Entry 1VQ9 (X-ray diffraction, 2.40 A resolution); this record covers chains 0 and R of the 32 polymer chains in the assembly.

== Chain 0 ==
Molecule: 23S ribosomal RNA
Source organism: Haloarcula marismortui
Sequence (2922 nucleotides; each row starts with the number of its first residue):
     2 UUGGCUACUA UGCCAGCUGG UGGAUUGCUC GGCUCAGGCG CUGAUGAAGG ACGUGCCAAG
    62 CUGCGAUAAG CCAUGGGGAG CCGCACGGAG GCGAAGAACC AUGGAUUUCC GAAUGAGAAU
   122 CUCUCUAACA AUUGCUUCGC GCAAUGAGGA ACCCCGAGAA CUGAAACAUC UCAGUAUCGG
   182 GAGGAACAGA AAACGCAAUG UGAUGUCGUU AGUAACCGCG AGUGAACGCG AUACAGCCCA
   242 AACCGAAGCC CUCACGGGCA AUGUGGUGUC AGGGCUACCU CUCAUCAGCC GACCGUCUCG
   302 ACGAAGUCUC UUGGAACAGA GCGUGAUACA GGGUGACAAC CCCGUACUCG AGACCAGUAC
   362 GACGUGCGGU AGUGCCAGAG UAGCGGGGGU UGGAUAUCCC UCGCGAAUAA CGCAGGCAUC
   422 GACUGCGAAG GCUAAACACA ACCUGAGACC GAUAGUGAAC AAGUAGUGUG AACGAACGCU
   482 GCAAAGUACC CUCAGAAGGG AGGCGAAAUA GAGCAUGAAA UCAGUUGGCG AUCGAGCGAC
   542 AGGGCAUACA AGGUCCCUCG ACGAAUGACC GACGCGCGAG CGUCCAGUAA GACUCACGGG
   602 AAGCCGAUGU UCUGUCGUAC GUUUUGAAAA ACGAGCCAGG GAGUGUGUCU GCAUGGCAAG
   662 UCUAACCGGA GUAUCCGGGG AGGCACAGGG AAACCGACAU GGCCGCAGGG CUUUGCCCGA
   722 GGGCCGCCGU CUUCAAGGGC GGGGAGCCAU GUGGACACGA CCCGAAUCCG GACGAUCUAC
   782 GCAUGGACAA GAUGAAGCGU GCCGAAAGGC ACGUGGAAGU CUGUUAGAGU UGGUGUCCUA
   842 CAAUACCCUC UCGUGAUCUA UGUGUAGGGG UGAAAGGCCC AUCGAGUCCG GCAACAGCUG
   902 GUUCCAAUCG AAACAUGUCG AAGCAUGACC UCCGCCGAGG UAGUCUGUGA GGUAGAGCGA
   962 CCGAUUGGUG UGUCCGCCUC CGAGAGGAGU CGGCACACCU GUCAAACUCC AAACUUACAG
  1022 ACGCCGUUUG ACGCGGGGAU UCCGGUGCGC GGGGUAAGCC UGUGUACCAG GAGGGGAACA
  1082 ACCCAGAGAU AGGUUAAGGU CCCCAAGUGU GGAUUAAGUG UAAUCCUCUG AAGGUGGUCU
  1142 CGAGCCCUAG ACAGCCGGGA GGUGAGCUUA GAAGCAGCUA CCCUCUAAGA AAAGCGUAAC
  1202 AGCUUACCGG CCGAGGUUUG AGGCGCCCAA AAUGAUCGGG ACUCAAAUCC ACCACCGAGA
  1262 CCUGUCCGUA CCACUCAUAC UGGUAAUCGA GUAGAUUGGC GCUCUAAUUG GAUGGAAGUA
  1322 GGGGUGAAAA CUCCUAUGGA CCGAUUAGUG ACGAAAAUCC UGGCCAUAGU AGCAGCGAUA
  1382 GUCGGGUGAG AACCCCGACG GCCUAAUGGA UAAGGGUUCC UCAGCACUGC UGAUCAGCUG
  1442 AGGGUUAGCC GGUCCUAAGU CAUACCGCAA CUCGACUAUG ACGAAAUGGG AAACGGGUUA
  1502 AUAUUCCCGU GCCACUAUGC AGUGAAAGUU GACGCCCUGG GGUCGAUCAC GCUGGGCAUU
  1562 CGCCCAGUCG AACCGUCCAA CUCCGUGGAA GCCGUAAUGG CAGGAAGCGG ACGAACGGCG
  1622 GCAUAGGGAA ACGUGAUUCA ACCUGGGGCC CAUGAAAAGA CGAGCAUAGU GUCCGUACCG
  1682 AGAACCGACA CAGGUGUCCA UGGCGGCGAA AGCCAAGGCC UGUCGGGAGC AACCAACGUU
  1742 AGGGAAUUCG GCAAGUUAGU CCCGUACCUU CGGAAGAAGG GAUGCCUGCU CCGGAACGGA
  1802 GCAGGUCGCA GUGACUCGGA AGCUCGGACU GUCUAGUAAC AACAUAGGUG ACCGCAAAUC
  1862 CGCAAGGACU CGUACGGUCA CUGAAUCCUG CCCAGUGCAG GUAUCUGAAC ACCUCGUACA
  1922 AGAGGACGAA GGACCUGUCA ACGGCGGGGG UAACUAUGAC CCUCUUAAGG UAGCGUAGUA
  1982 CCUUGCCGCA UCAGUAGCGG CUUGCAUGAA UGGAUUAACC AGAGCUUCAC UGUCCCAACG
  2042 UUGGGCCCGG UGAACUGUAC AUUCCAGUGC GGAGUCUGGA GACACCCAGG GGGAAGCGAA
  2102 GACCCUAUGG AGCUUUACUG CAGGCUGUCG CUGAGACGUG GUCGCCGAUG UGCAGCAUAG
  2162 GUAGGAGACA CUACACAGGU ACCCGCGCUA GCGGGCCACC GAGUCAACAG UGAAAUACUA
  2222 CCCGUCGGUG ACUGCGACUC UCACUCCGGG AGGAGGACAC CGAUAGCCGG GCAGUUUGAC
  2282 UGGGGCGGUA CGCGCUCGAA AAGAUAUCGA GCGCGCCCUA UGGCUAUCUC AGCCGGGACA
  2342 GAGACCCGGC GAAGAGUGCA AGAGCAAAAG AUAGCUUGAC AGUGUUCUUC CCAACGAGGA
  2402 ACGCUGACGC GAAAGCGUGG UCUAGCGAAC CAAUUAGCCU GCUUGAUGCG GGCAAUUGAU
  2462 GACAGAAAAG CUACCCUAGG GAUAACAGAG UCGUCACUCG CAAGAGCACA UAUCGACCGA
  2522 GUGGCUUGCU ACCUCGAUGU CGGUUCCCUC CAUCCUGCCC GUGCAGAAGC GGGCAAGGGU
  2582 GAGGUUGUUC GCCUAUUAAA GGAGGUCGUG AGCUGGGUUU AGACCGUCGU GAGACAGGUC
  2642 GGCUGCUAUC UACUGGGUGU GUAAUGGUGU CUGACAAGAA CGACCGUAUA GUACGAGAGG
  2702 AACUACGGUU GGUGGCCACU GGUGUACCGG UUGUUCGAGA GAGCACGUGC CGGGUAGCCA
  2762 CGCCACACGG GGUAAGAGCU GAACGCAUCU AAGCUCGAAA CCCACUUGGA AAAGAGACAC
  2822 CGCCGAGGUC CCGCGUACAA GACGCGGUCG AUAGACUCGG GGUGUGCGCG UCGAGGUAAC
  2882 GAGACGUUAA GCCCACGAGC ACUAACAGAC CAAAGCCAUC AU
Disordered / not traced: 2-9, 126-127, 715, 971-998, 1560, 1952-1963, 2137-2236, 2339-2343, 2665-2666, 2915-2923
Modified / non-standard residues: 1MA (6-hydro-1-methyladenosine-5'-monophosphate) at position 628, OMU (o2'-methyluridine 5'-monophosphate) at position 2587, OMG (o2'-methylguanosine-5'-monophosphate) at position 2588, UR3 (3-methyluridine-5'-monophoshate) at position 2619, PSU (pseudouridine-5'-monophosphate) at position 2621
Ion coordination: Mg2+ site 1 near G28 (its only coordinating residue here); Sr2+ site 1: G33, C34, U457; Na+ site 1: C40, C443; Na+ site 2: G56, A59, G61; Sr2+ site 2: G84, C85 (shared with 1 residue of chain T); Sr2+ site 3: C85, A86, C87 (shared with 1 residue of chain T); Na+ site 3: U107, U108; Mg2+ site 2: U115, G118; Na+ site 4: C130, U146, G147; Na+ site 5: C141, G142; Sr2+ site 4: G147, A183 (shared with 1 residue of chain M); Mg2+ site 3: C162, U2276; 2 more K+ sites not listed; 71 more Mg2+ sites not listed; 59 more Na+ sites not listed; 87 more Sr2+ sites not listed
Small-molecule neighbours: sparsomycin (SPS): A2486, C2487, G2540, U2541, UR3_2619, U2620, A2637

== Chain R ==
Protein: 50S ribosomal protein L22P
Source organism: Haloarcula marismortui
Reference sequence: P10970 (RL22_HALMA); residues 0-154 here = UniProt positions 0-154
Sequence (155 residues; each row starts with the number of its first residue; numbering starts at 0):
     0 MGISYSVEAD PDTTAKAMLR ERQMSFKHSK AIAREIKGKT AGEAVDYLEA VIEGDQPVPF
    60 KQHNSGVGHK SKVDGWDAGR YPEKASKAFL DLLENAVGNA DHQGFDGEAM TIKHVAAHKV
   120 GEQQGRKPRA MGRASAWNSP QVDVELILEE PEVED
Disordered / not traced: 0, 151-154
Ion coordination: Na+ site 1: Lys60, Gln61, Asn63 (together with Sr2+); Sr2+: Gln61, Asn63; Mg2+: Gly65 (shared with C2048(0), A2089(0) of chain 0); Na+ site 2: Ser70, Val72; Na+ site 3: Val72, Trp75 (shared with U2659(0), G2660(0) of chain 0)

== How chain 0 and chain R interact ==
Pairs across the interface (131; chain 0 residue first):
  A11(0) - Lys60(R)  hydrogen bond to the phosphate
  A11(0) - Trp75(R)  sugar contact
  U12(0) - Lys60(R)  salt bridge to the phosphate
  U12(0) - Trp75(R)  sugar contact
  G13(0) - Gln61(R)  phosphate contact
  U19(0) - Ser5(R)  hydrogen bond to the sugar
  G20(0) - Ile2(R)  sugar contact
  G20(0) - Ser3(R)  hydrogen bond to the sugar
  G20(0) - Ser5(R)  sugar contact
  G20(0) - His117(R)  base contact
  G21(0) - Gly1(R)  sugar contact
  G21(0) - Ile2(R)  sugar contact
  G21(0) - Ser3(R)  hydrogen bond to the phosphate
  G21(0) - Lys118(R)  sugar contact
  G21(0) - Val119(R)  sugar contact
  U22(0) - Gly1(R)  hydrogen bond to the phosphate
  U22(0) - Val119(R)  sugar contact
  C492(0) - His101(R)  hydrogen bond to the sugar
  C494(0) - Glu93(R)  sugar contact
  G499(0) - Arg19(R)  phosphate contact
  G499(0) - Asn94(R)  hydrogen bond to the base
  G500(0) - Tyr4(R)  phosphate contact
  G500(0) - Ala16(R)  sugar contact
  G500(0) - Met17(R)  hydrogen bond to the sugar
  G500(0) - Arg19(R)  salt bridge to the phosphate
  G500(0) - Asn94(R)  hydrogen bond to the sugar
  G500(0) - Asn98(R)  base contact
  G501(0) - Tyr4(R)  hydrogen bond to the phosphate
  G501(0) - Lys15(R)  sugar contact
  G501(0) - Met17(R)  phosphate contact
  G501(0) - Asn98(R)  hydrogen bond to the sugar
  G501(0) - Gln102(R)  hydrogen bond to the sugar
  U510(0) - Ser3(R)  base contact
  C523(0) - Phe25(R)  sugar contact
  C523(0) - Lys29(R)  hydrogen bond to the phosphate
  A524(0) - Phe25(R)  sugar contact
  A524(0) - Lys29(R)  salt bridge to the phosphate
  A524(0) - Gln61(R)  phosphate contact
  A524(0) - Ala115(R)  sugar contact
  A524(0) - Ala116(R)  hydrogen bond to the sugar
  A524(0) - His117(R)  hydrogen bond to the base
  G525(0) - Arg33(R)  salt bridge to the phosphate
  G525(0) - Lys36(R)  phosphate contact
  G525(0) - His113(R)  sugar contact
  G525(0) - Ala115(R)  sugar contact
  U526(0) - Lys36(R)  salt bridge to the phosphate
  U840(0) - Arg128(R)  hydrogen bond to the sugar
  U840(0) - Ala129(R)  phosphate contact
  U840(0) - Arg132(R)  hydrogen bond to the sugar
  A841(0) - Arg128(R)  salt bridge to the phosphate
  A841(0) - Ala129(R)  hydrogen bond to the phosphate
  A841(0) - Met130(R)  base contact
  A843(0) - Arg128(R)  phosphate contact
  A843(0) - Ala129(R)  phosphate contact
  A844(0) - Ala129(R)  phosphate contact
  A844(0) - Met130(R)  hydrogen bond to the phosphate
  A844(0) - Gly131(R)  base contact
  A1369(0) - Lys26(R)  hydrogen bond to the sugar
  A1369(0) - Ser64(R)  hydrogen bond to the phosphate
  G1370(0) - Ser24(R)  hydrogen bond to the base
  G1370(0) - Lys26(R)  salt bridge to the phosphate
  G1370(0) - His27(R)  base contact
  G1370(0) - His62(R)  salt bridge to the phosphate
  G1370(0) - Asn63(R)  phosphate contact
  G1370(0) - Ser64(R)  hydrogen bond to the phosphate
  G1370(0) - Arg79(R)  sugar contact
  G1370(0) - Pro139(R)  base contact
  U1371(0) - Arg79(R)  salt bridge to the phosphate
  A1372(0) - Trp136(R)  base contact
  G1373(0) - Trp136(R)  base contact
  C1428(0) - Gln22(R)  phosphate contact
  C1428(0) - Gln122(R)  hydrogen bond to the phosphate
  C1431(0) - Lys126(R)  hydrogen bond to the base
  A1689(0) - Pro127(R)  base contact
  A1689(0) - Arg128(R)  hydrogen bond to the base
  A1689(0) - Gly131(R)  base contact
  A1689(0) - Arg132(R)  hydrogen bond to the base
  A1689(0) - Ala133(R)  base contact
  C1690(0) - Pro127(R)  base contact
  C2048(0) - Gly65(R)  phosphate contact
  C2048(0) - Lys69(R)  phosphate contact
  C2049(0) - Lys69(R)  salt bridge to the phosphate
  C2049(0) - Arg79(R)  salt bridge to the phosphate
  C2049(0) - Tyr80(R)  phosphate contact
  G2050(0) - Arg79(R)  salt bridge to the phosphate
  G2050(0) - Tyr80(R)  hydrogen bond to the phosphate
  G2050(0) - Pro81(R)  phosphate contact
  G2050(0) - Glu82(R)  phosphate contact
  G2051(0) - His27(R)  phosphate contact
  G2051(0) - Pro81(R)  phosphate contact
  G2051(0) - Glu82(R)  phosphate contact
  G2051(0) - Lys83(R)  hydrogen bond to the phosphate
  U2052(0) - Lys83(R)  salt bridge to the phosphate
  U2052(0) - Trp136(R)  sugar contact
  G2053(0) - Trp136(R)  sugar contact
  G2053(0) - Asn137(R)  hydrogen bond to the phosphate
  G2053(0) - Ser138(R)  hydrogen bond to the phosphate
  A2054(0) - Arg128(R)  hydrogen bond to the base
  A2054(0) - Ser134(R)  hydrogen bond to the sugar
  A2054(0) - Ala135(R)  hydrogen bond to the sugar
  A2054(0) - Trp136(R)  sugar contact
  A2054(0) - Asn137(R)  hydrogen bond to the phosphate
  A2055(0) - Arg128(R)  sugar contact
  A2055(0) - Arg132(R)  hydrogen bond to the sugar
  A2055(0) - Ser134(R)  sugar contact
  A2055(0) - Ala135(R)  phosphate contact
  C2086(0) - Trp75(R)  sugar contact
  C2087(0) - Asn63(R)  sugar contact
  C2087(0) - His68(R)  hydrogen bond to the sugar
  C2087(0) - Asp76(R)  sugar contact
  C2088(0) - Asn63(R)  phosphate contact
  C2088(0) - Ser64(R)  phosphate contact
  C2088(0) - Gly65(R)  hydrogen bond to the phosphate
  C2088(0) - Val66(R)  sugar contact
  C2088(0) - His68(R)  sugar contact
  A2089(0) - Gly65(R)  phosphate contact
  U2648(0) - Arg128(R)  base contact
  G2657(0) - His68(R)  base contact
  G2658(0) - His68(R)  hydrogen bond to the sugar
  G2658(0) - Asp76(R)  hydrogen bond to the base
  U2659(0) - Trp75(R)  hydrogen bond to the sugar
  U2659(0) - Asp76(R)  hydrogen bond to the sugar
  G2660(0) - Gly74(R)  hydrogen bond to the phosphate
  G2660(0) - Trp75(R)  phosphate contact
  C2831(0) - Lys71(R)  hydrogen bond to the phosphate
  C2832(0) - Lys71(R)  salt bridge to the phosphate
  A2841(0) - Gly67(R)  sugar contact
  A2841(0) - His68(R)  hydrogen bond to the sugar
  G2842(0) - His68(R)  sugar contact
  G2842(0) - Ser70(R)  phosphate contact
  A2843(0) - Ser70(R)  phosphate contact
Also at the interface, not in a pair above, chain 0 (58 interface residues in all): C491, U493, A502, U1368, A1427, U1429
Also at the interface, not in a pair above, chain R (70 interface residues in all): Val6, Met23, Val72, Asp73, Gly78, Ala84, Gln123

== Overview ==
58 residues of chain 0 face 70 of chain R across their interface; the contacts include 45 hydrogen bonds and
14 salt bridges. Polar contacts include G499(0)-Asn94(R), A524(0)-His117(R) and G1370(0)-Ser24(R). Chain 0
binds sparsomycin. The Sr2+ site 1 is built by G33(0), C34(0) and U457(0).
Here chain 0 is 23S ribosomal RNA and chain R is 50S ribosomal protein L22P, both from Haloarcula marismortui.
Entry 1VQ9 (The structure of CCA-PHE-CAP-BIO and the antibiotic sparsomycin bound to the large ribosomal
subunit of haloarcula ...) was determined by X-ray diffraction, deposited together with 1VQ4, 1VQ5, 1VQ8,
1VQK, 1VQL, 1VQM, 1VQO and 1VQP.
